Entry 3THM (X-ray diffraction, 2.10 A resolution); this record covers chains L and H of the 3 polymer chains in the assembly.

Chain L:
Protein: Fab EP6b_B01, light chain
Organism: Homo sapiens
Notes: antibody fragment or engineered binder
Amino-acid sequence (216 residues; row label = number of the first residue in the row):
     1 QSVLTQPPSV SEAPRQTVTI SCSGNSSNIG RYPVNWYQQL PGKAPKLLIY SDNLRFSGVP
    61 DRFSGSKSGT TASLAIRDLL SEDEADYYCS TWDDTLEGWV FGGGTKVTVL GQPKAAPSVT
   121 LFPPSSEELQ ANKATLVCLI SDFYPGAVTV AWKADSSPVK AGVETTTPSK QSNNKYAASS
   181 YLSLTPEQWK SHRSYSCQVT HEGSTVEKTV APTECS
Not modelled in the structure: 215-216
Disulfides: Cys-22/Cys-89, Cys-138/Cys-197
Glycans and other covalent adducts: glycan linked to Asn-25

Chain H:
Protein: Fab EP6b_B01, heavy chain
Organism: Homo sapiens
Notes: antibody fragment or engineered binder
Amino-acid sequence (245 residues; row label = number of the first residue in the row):
     1 QLQLQESGPG LVKPSETLSL TCTVSGASIS ANSYYGVWVR QSPGKGLEWV GSIAYRGNSN
    61 SGSTYYNPSL KSRATVSVDS SKNQVSLRLT SVTAADTALY YCARRQLLDD GTGYQWAAFD
   121 VWGQGTMVTV SSASTKGPSV FPLAPSSKST SGGTAALGCL VKDYFPEPVT VSWNSGALTS
   181 GVHTFPAVLQ SSGLYSLSSV VTVPSSSLGT QTYICNVNHK PSNTKVDKKV EPKSCHHHHH
   241 HHHHH
Not modelled in the structure: 148-152, 234-245
Disulfides: Cys-22/Cys-102, Cys-159/Cys-215

Chain L / chain H interface:
Contacting residue pairs - 72 pairs, chain L then chain H:
  Pro-33(L) / Tyr-114(H)
  Pro-33(L) / Trp-116(H)
  Asn-35(L) / Trp-116(H)
  Asn-35(L) / Ala-117(H)  hydrogen bond (side chain-backbone)
  Asn-35(L) / Ala-118(H)
  Tyr-37(L) / Ala-118(H)
  Tyr-37(L) / Phe-119(H)  hydrogen bond (side chain-backbone)
  Tyr-37(L) / Trp-122(H)
  Gln-39(L) / Gln-41(H)  hydrogen bond
  Gln-39(L) / Tyr-101(H)  hydrogen bond
  Lys-43(L) / Tyr-101(H)
  Ala-44(L) / Tyr-101(H)  hydrophobic
  Ala-44(L) / Gly-123(H)
  Ala-44(L) / Gln-124(H)
  Pro-45(L) / Tyr-101(H)
  Pro-45(L) / Trp-122(H)
  Leu-47(L) / Leu-108(H)  hydrophobic
  Leu-47(L) / Ala-118(H)  hydrophobic
  Leu-47(L) / Phe-119(H)
  Leu-47(L) / Asp-120(H)
  Tyr-50(L) / Leu-108(H)  hydrophobic
  Tyr-50(L) / Asp-109(H)  hydrogen bond (side chain-backbone)
  Ser-51(L) / Tyr-114(H)
  Ser-51(L) / Trp-116(H)
  Leu-54(L) / Asp-110(H)
  Phe-56(L) / Asp-120(H)
  Tyr-88(L) / Gln-41(H)  hydrogen bond
  Tyr-88(L) / Lys-45(H)  hydrogen bond (side chain-backbone)
  Tyr-88(L) / Gly-46(H)
  Tyr-88(L) / Leu-47(H)  hydrophobic
  Trp-92(L) / Tyr-65(H)  hydrophobic
  Glu-97(L) / Tyr-65(H)  hydrogen bond (backbone-side chain)
  Gly-98(L) / Trp-49(H)
  Trp-99(L) / Trp-49(H)
  Trp-99(L) / Trp-116(H)  hydrophobic
  Trp-99(L) / Phe-119(H)
  Phe-101(L) / Leu-47(H)
  Phe-101(L) / Trp-49(H)
  Phe-122(L) / Leu-143(H)  hydrophobic
  Phe-122(L) / Ala-144(H)
  Phe-122(L) / Ala-156(H)
  Ser-125(L) / Phe-141(H)
  Ser-125(L) / Pro-142(H)
  Ser-126(L) / Lys-233(H)
  Glu-127(L) / Phe-141(H)
  Glu-127(L) / Pro-142(H)
  Glu-128(L) / Phe-141(H)
  Thr-135(L) / Leu-160(H)
  Thr-135(L) / Lys-162(H)  hydrogen bond
  Val-137(L) / Ser-198(H)
  Leu-139(L) / Phe-185(H)  hydrophobic
  Leu-139(L) / Val-200(H)  hydrophobic
  Ile-140(L) / Phe-185(H)
  Ser-141(L) / His-183(H)
  Glu-164(L) / Val-188(H)
  Glu-164(L) / Gln-190(H)
  Glu-164(L) / Ser-191(H)  hydrogen bond (side chain-backbone)
  Thr-165(L) / Val-188(H)
  Thr-166(L) / Ala-187(H)
  Thr-166(L) / Val-188(H)
  Thr-167(L) / Gly-44(H)
  Ser-169(L) / Pro-186(H)
  Gln-171(L) / His-183(H)
  Ala-177(L) / His-183(H)
  Ala-178(L) / Phe-185(H)
  Ser-179(L) / Pro-186(H)
  Tyr-181(L) / Leu-160(H)  hydrophobic
  Tyr-181(L) / Val-188(H)  hydrophobic
  Tyr-181(L) / Leu-197(H)
  Tyr-181(L) / Ser-198(H)  hydrogen bond
  Ser-183(L) / Lys-162(H)  hydrogen bond
  Ser-183(L) / Gln-190(H)
Other interface residues (no listed pair), chain L (46 interface residues in all): Tyr-32, Gly-42, Leu-96, Gly-103, Thr-120, Pro-124, Ala-131
Other interface residues (no listed pair), chain H (47 interface residues in all): Val-39, Pro-43, Glu-48, Pro-68, Arg-105, Leu-157, Gly-158, Leu-189, Ser-196

Overview:
Chain L and chain H form an interface of 46 and 47 residues respectively, with 12 hydrogen bonds. Polar
contacts include Asn-35(L)/Ala-117(H), Tyr-37(L)/Phe-119(H) and Gln-39(L)/Gln-41(H).
Chain L is Fab EP6b_B01, light chain and chain H is Fab EP6b_B01, heavy chain, both from Homo sapiens; the
structure, Crystal structure of Fas receptor extracellular domain in complex with Fab EP6b_B01, was determined
by X-ray diffraction.
